Entry 8JIA (electron microscopy, 3.90 A resolution); this record covers chains E and D of the 5 polymer chains in the assembly.

# Chain E
Protein: Probable endopeptidase MT2245
Organism: Mycobacterium tuberculosis
Notes: EC 3.4.-.-
UniProtKB: P9WHU2 (Y2190_MYCTO); residues 1-385 here = UniProt positions 1-385
Amino-acid sequence (385 residues; each row starts with the number of its first residue):
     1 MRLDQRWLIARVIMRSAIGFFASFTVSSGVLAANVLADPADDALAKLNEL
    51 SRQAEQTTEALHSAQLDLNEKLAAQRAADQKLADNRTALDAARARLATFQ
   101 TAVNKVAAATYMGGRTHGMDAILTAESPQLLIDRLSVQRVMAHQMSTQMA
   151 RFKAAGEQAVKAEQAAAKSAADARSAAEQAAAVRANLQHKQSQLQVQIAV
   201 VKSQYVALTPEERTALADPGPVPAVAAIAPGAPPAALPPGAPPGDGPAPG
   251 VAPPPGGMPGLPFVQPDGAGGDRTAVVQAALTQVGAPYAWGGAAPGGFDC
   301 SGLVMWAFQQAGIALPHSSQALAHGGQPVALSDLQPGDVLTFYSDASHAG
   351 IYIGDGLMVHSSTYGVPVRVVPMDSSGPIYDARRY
Not modelled in the structure: 1-44, 215-270
Curated features (UniProtKB/Swiss-Prot):
  - active site: C300 (Nucleophile), H348 (Proton acceptor), H360

# Chain D
Protein: Cell division protein FtsX
Organism: Mycobacterium tuberculosis
UniProtKB: A0A045GRS5 (A0A045GRS5_MYCTX); numbering as in UniProt (aligned over 1-297)
Amino-acid sequence (297 residues; numbered 1 to 297; the number before each row is that of its first residue):
     1 MRFGFLLNEVLTGFRRNVTMTIAMILTTAISVGLFGGGMLVVRLADSSRA
    51 IYLDRVESQVFLTEDVSANDSSCDTTACKALREKIETRSDVKAVRFLNRQ
   101 QAYDDAIRKFPQFKDVAGKDSFPASFIVKLENPEQHKDFDTAMKGQPGVL
   151 DVLNQKELIDRLFAVLDGLSNAAFAVALVQAIGAILLIANMVQVAAYTRR
   201 TEIGIMRLVGASRWYTQLPFLVEAMLAATMGVGIAVAGLMVVRALFLENA
   251 LNQFYQANLIAKVDYADILFITPWLLLLGVAMSGLTAYLTLRLYVRR
Not modelled in the structure: 296-297
Disulfides: C73-C78

# Chain E / chain D interface
Pairs across the interface - 31 pairs, chain E then chain D:
  K105(E) with D115(D), hydrogen bond (side chain-backbone)
  V106(E) with V116(D), hydrophobic
  A109(E) with Q112(D), hydrogen bond (backbone-side chain); F113(D), hydrophobic; V116(D), hydrophobic
  M112(E) with Q112(D)
  G114(E) with Q112(D); F113(D)
  T116(E) with F113(D)
  G118(E) with L162(D)
  M119(E) with V165(D), hydrophobic
  I122(E) with L162(D), hydrophobic; F254(D)
  E126(E) with Q256(D); A257(D)
  S127(E) with A257(D)
  P128(E) with R55(D); A257(D); N258(D); L259(D), hydrophobic
  Q129(E) with R55(D), hydrogen bond
  L131(E) with Y52(D)
  I132(E) with K156(D)
  R134(E) with F110(D)
  L135(E) with L158(D)
  V137(E) with A106(D), hydrophobic; F110(D), hydrophobic
  V140(E) with S121(D); F122(D), hydrophobic
  M141(E) with F113(D), hydrophobic
  Q144(E) with S121(D), hydrogen bond
Also at the interface, not in a pair above, chain E (27 interface residues in all): A102, T110, R115, A125, S136, R139
Also at the interface, not in a pair above, chain D (21 interface residues in all): Q59, A117

# Summary
27 residues of chain E face 21 of chain D across their interface; the contacts include 4 hydrogen bonds. Polar
pairs include K105(E)-D115(D), A109(E)-Q112(D) and Q129(E)-R55(D). Curated annotation (UniProt) lists 3
active-site residues on chain E.
Here chain E is Probable endopeptidase MT2245 and chain D is Cell division protein FtsX, both from
Mycobacterium tuberculosis. Entry 8JIA (Cryo-EM structure of Mycobacterium tuberculosis ATP bound
FtsE(E165Q)X/RipC complex in peptidisc) was determined by electron microscopy (same publication as 8IDB, 8IDC,
8IDD and 8IGQ).
